Entry 7Z17 (electron microscopy, 2.57 A resolution); this record covers chains G and H of the 10 polymer chains in the assembly.

Chain G:
Name: Alpha-D-ribose 1-methylphosphonate 5-triphosphate synthase subunit PhnI
From: Escherichia coli
Notes: EC 2.7.8.37
UniProtKB: P16687 (PHNI_ECOLI); residues 1-354 here = UniProt positions 1-354
Amino-acid sequence (354 residues; numbered 1 to 354; the number before each row is that of its first residue):
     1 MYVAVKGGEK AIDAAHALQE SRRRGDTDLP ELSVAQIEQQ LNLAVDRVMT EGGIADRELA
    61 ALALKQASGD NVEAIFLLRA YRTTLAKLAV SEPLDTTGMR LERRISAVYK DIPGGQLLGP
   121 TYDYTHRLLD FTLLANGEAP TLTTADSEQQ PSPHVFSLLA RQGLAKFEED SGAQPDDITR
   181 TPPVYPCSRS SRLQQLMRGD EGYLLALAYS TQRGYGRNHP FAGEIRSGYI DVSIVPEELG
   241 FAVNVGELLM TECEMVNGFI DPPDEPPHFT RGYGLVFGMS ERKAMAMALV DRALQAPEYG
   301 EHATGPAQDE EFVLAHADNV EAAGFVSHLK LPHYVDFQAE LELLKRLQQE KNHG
Not modelled in the structure: 354
Sequence notes: conflict Asp264 (Gly in P16687), Lys351 (Gln in P16687)
Metal / ion sites: Zn2+: Met1, His328, His333 (shared with 1 residue of chain C)
Curated features (UniProtKB/Swiss-Prot):
  - natural variant: Asp264 (G264D: In strain: B; this construct carries the variant), Lys351 (Q351K: In strain: B; this construct carries the variant)

Chain H:
Name: Alpha-D-ribose 1-methylphosphonate 5-phosphate C-P lyase
From: Escherichia coli
Notes: EC 4.7.1.1
UniProtKB: P16688 (PHNJ_ECOLI); residue numbers follow UniProt; this construct covers 1-281
Amino-acid sequence (281 residues; row label = number of the first residue in the row):
     1 MANLSGYNFA YLDEQTKRMI RRAILKAVAI PGYQVPFGGR EMPMPYGWGT GGIQLTASVI
    61 GESDVLKVID QGADDTTNAV SIRNFFKRVT GVNTTERTDD ATLIQTRHRI PETPLTEDQI
   121 IIFQVPIPEP LRFIEPRETE TRTMHALEEY GVMQVKLYED IARFGHIATT YAYPVKVNGR
   181 YVMDPSPIPK FDNPKMDMMP ALQLFGAGRE KRIYAVPPFT RVESLDFDDH PFTVQQWDEP
   241 CAICGSTHSY LDEVVLDDAG NRMFVCSDTD YCRQQSEAKN Q
Not modelled in the structure: 1-2, 279-281
Sequence notes: conflict Leu103 (Val in P16688)
Metal / ion sites: Zn2+: Cys241, Cys244, Cys266, Cys272
Curated features (UniProtKB/Swiss-Prot):
  - natural variant: Leu103 (V103L: In strain: B; this construct carries the variant)
What the authors report for this chain:
  - catalytic residues: Gly32 (citing earlier work)
  - mutagenesis - E149A, Y158A: abolished growth

How chain G and chain H interact:
Pairs across the interface - 44 pairs, chain G then chain H:
  Tyr2(G) with Asp70(H), hydrogen bond; Asn78(H), hydrogen bond; Arg107(H)
  Ala4(G) with Gln71(H)
  Val5(G) with Thr76(H); Thr77(H), hydrogen bond (backbone-backbone)
  Lys6(G) with Asp75(H)
  Gly7(G) with Asp75(H)
  Ile12(G) with Thr77(H)
  Phe76(G) with Pro43(H), hydrophobic
  Arg79(G) with Pro43(H)
  Ala80(G) with Tyr11(H), hydrogen bond (backbone-side chain); Pro43(H)
  Tyr81(G) with Gly6(H), hydrogen bond (side chain-backbone); Tyr7(H)
  Arg82(G) with Arg40(H), hydrogen bond (backbone-side chain)
  Thr83(G) with Tyr11(H); Asp13(H); Arg40(H); Met42(H); Pro43(H)
  Thr84(G) with Tyr7(H); Asn8(H), hydrogen bond (side chain-backbone); Tyr11(H), hydrogen bond (side chain-backbone); Asp13(H)
  Leu85(G) with Asp13(H); Arg40(H), hydrogen bond (backbone-side chain)
  Ala86(G) with Asp13(H); Gln15(H)
  Lys87(G) with Gln15(H), hydrogen bond (backbone-side chain)
  Ile178(G) with Glu41(H)
  Thr179(G) with Arg40(H); Glu41(H), hydrogen bond (backbone-backbone)
  Arg180(G) with Gly39(H); Arg40(H); Glu41(H)
  Thr181(G) with Glu41(H)
  Pro182(G) with Glu41(H)
  Val335(G) with Val255(H), hydrophobic
  Gln338(G) with Val255(H); Asp257(H), hydrogen bond (side chain-backbone); Asp258(H); Gly260(H); Arg262(H)
Other interface residues (no listed pair), chain G (25 interface residues in all): Glu9, Val320
Other interface residues (no listed pair), chain H (31 interface residues in all): Leu12, Gly38, Met44, Pro45, Trp48, Ala73, Val80, Ala259

Summary:
The interface between chain G and chain H involves 25 residues on one side and 31 on the other; the contacts
include 12 hydrogen bonds. Polar contacts include Tyr2(G)-Asp70(H), Tyr2(G)-Asn78(H) and Ala80(G)-Tyr11(H).
Met1(G), His328(G) and His333(G) form the Zn2+ site. The paper reports the catalytic residue Gly32(H); E149A
and Y158A of chain H abolish growth.
Chain G is Alpha-D-ribose 1-methylphosphonate 5-triphosphate synthase subunit PhnI and chain H is
Alpha-D-ribose 1-methylphosphonate 5-phosphate C-P lyase, both from Escherichia coli; the structure, E. coli
C-P lyase bound to a PhnK ABC dimer in an open conformation, was determined by electron microscopy (same
publication as 7Z15, 7Z16, 7Z18 and 7Z19).
